Entry 6R3B (electron microscopy, 4.50 A resolution (low resolution: residue-level contacts below are approximate; hydrogen-bond / salt-bridge calls are withheld)); this record covers chains B and C of the 7 polymer chains in the assembly.

== Chain B (and C) ==
Molecule: Major capsid protein
Organism: Bacillus phage SPP1
Notes: chain C of this document is another copy of the same molecule, construct and numbering; everything in this record applies to it too
UniProt: Q38582 (CAPSD_BPSPP); residues 2-324 here = UniProt positions 2-324
Chain sequence (323 residues; each row starts with the number of its first residue):
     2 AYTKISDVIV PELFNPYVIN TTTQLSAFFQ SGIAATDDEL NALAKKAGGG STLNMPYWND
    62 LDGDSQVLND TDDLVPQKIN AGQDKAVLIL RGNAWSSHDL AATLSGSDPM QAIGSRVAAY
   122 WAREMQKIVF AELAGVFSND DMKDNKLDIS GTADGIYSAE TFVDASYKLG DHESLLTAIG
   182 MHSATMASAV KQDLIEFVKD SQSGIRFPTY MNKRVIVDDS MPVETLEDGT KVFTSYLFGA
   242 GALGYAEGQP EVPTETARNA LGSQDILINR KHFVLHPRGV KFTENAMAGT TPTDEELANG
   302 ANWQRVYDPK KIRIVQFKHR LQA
From the paper describing this entry:
  - mutagenesis - Y18A: decreased binding to SP
  - mutagenesis - D100A: unchanged binding to gp11
  - mutagenesis - E197K: abolished binding to gp12
  - mutagenesis - D194G/F198A, F198A: decreased binding to gp12

== Chain B / chain C interface ==
Pairs across the interface (32; chain B residue first):
  R92(B) - S66(C)
  R92(B) - V68(C)
  G93(B) - Q67(C)
  N94(B) - Q78(C)
  A95(B) - L75(C)
  A95(B) - Q78(C)
  W96(B) - D61(C)
  S97(B) - D63(C)
  S97(B) - Q78(C)
  S97(B) - K79(C)
  L105(B) - E40(C)
  R117(B) - W59(C)
  R117(B) - N60(C)
  R117(B) - D61(C)
  Y121(B) - D65(C)
  Y121(B) - S66(C)
  R124(B) - N60(C)
  R124(B) - D65(C)
  E125(B) - D65(C)
  E125(B) - S66(C)
  S184(B) - G171(C)
  M187(B) - Y168(C)
  M187(B) - E174(C)
  A188(B) - V164(C)
  V191(B) - Y168(C)
  K192(B) - E161(C)
  F198(B) - Y168(C)
  F198(B) - E174(C)
  R207(B) - N213(C)
  I269(B) - L75(C)
  R271(B) - L69(C)
  D295(B) - V68(C)
Other interface residues (no listed pair), chain B (26 interface residues in all): A102, V218, G290, T292, E296
Other interface residues (no listed pair), chain C (23 interface residues in all): L62, N70, D74, P77

== Overview ==
Chain B and chain C form an interface of 26 and 23 residues respectively. From the paper: D194G/F198A and
F198A of chain B reduce binding to gp12; Y18A of chain B reduces binding to SP; 5 substitutions were tested in
all.
Chain B and chain C are both Major capsid protein (Bacillus phage SPP1); the structure, Bacteriophage SPP1
procapsid-I protein, was determined by electron microscopy, deposited together with 6R3A and 6RTL.
